8AMU - chains B and C of the 4 polymer chains in the assembly; structure by X-ray diffraction, 3.00 A resolution.

[Chain B]
Molecule: Replication protein RepB
Source organism: Streptococcus agalactiae
UniProtKB: P13921 (REPB_STRAG); numbering as in UniProt (aligned over 2-132)
Chain sequence (140 residues; each row starts with the number of its first residue; numbers below 1 keep their minus sign (Met-7 is residue -7)):
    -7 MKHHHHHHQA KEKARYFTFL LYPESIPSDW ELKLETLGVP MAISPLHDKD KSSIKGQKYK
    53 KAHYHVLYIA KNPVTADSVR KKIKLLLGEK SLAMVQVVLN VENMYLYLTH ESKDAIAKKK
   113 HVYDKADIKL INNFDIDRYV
Unresolved in the structure: -7 to 1
Differences from the reference sequence: initiating methionine (-7); expression tag (-6 to 1)
Metal / ion sites: Mn2+: Asp42, His55
Reported in the primary citation:
  - binding site for the 23-nt DNA strand (chain C): Lys3, Asp69, Arg72, Lys73, Lys76, Met86, Val87
  - binding site for the 23-nt DNA strand: Lys3, Asp69
  - binding site for the 23-nt DNA strand: Lys73
  - binding site for the 23-nt DNA strand: Thr67, Asp69, Ser70, Lys73, Lys74
  - mutagenesis - D69A: unchanged catalytic activity on nick site
  - mutagenesis - R72A, R72A/K73A/K74A/K76A, K76A: unchanged catalytic activity (citing earlier work)

[Chain C]
Molecule: 23-nt DNA strand
Sequence (23 nucleotides; row label = number of the first residue in the row):
     5 TCGGCGACTT TTCGGCGACT TTT

[Interface between chain B and chain C]
Pairs across the interface - 11 pairs, chain B then chain C:
  Lys3(B) - DG19(C)  hydrogen bond to the base
  Asp69(B) - DG19(C)  base contact
  Asp69(B) - DC20(C)  hydrogen bond to the base
  Arg72(B) - DG19(C)  salt bridge to the phosphate
  Lys76(B) - DC20(C)  salt bridge to the phosphate
  Glu81(B) - DG21(C)  phosphate contact
  Ala85(B) - DG19(C)  phosphate contact
  Met86(B) - DG19(C)  hydrogen bond to the phosphate
  Val87(B) - DG18(C)  phosphate contact
  Val87(B) - DG19(C)  hydrogen bond to the phosphate
  Gln88(B) - DG18(C)  hydrogen bond to the phosphate
Interface residues without a listed pair, chain B (10 interface residues in all): Lys73
Interface residues without a listed pair, chain C (5 interface residues in all): DA22

[In short]
The interface between chain B and chain C involves 10 residues on one side and 5 on the other; the contacts
include 5 hydrogen bonds and 2 salt bridges. Among the polar pairs are Lys3(B)-DG19(C), Asp69(B)-DC20(C) and
Met86(B)-DG19(C). From the paper: a binding site for the 23-nt DNA strand (chain C) at Lys3(B), Asp69(B) and
Arg72(B) among others; R72A, R72A/K73A/K74A/K76A and K76A of chain B leave catalytic activity unchanged.
Here chain B is Replication protein RepB (Streptococcus agalactiae) and chain C is a 23-nt DNA strand. Entry
8AMU (RepB pMV158 OBD domain bound to DDR region) was determined by X-ray diffraction, deposited together with
8AMT and 8AMV.
